6YRN - chains A and E of the 4 polymer chains in the assembly; structure by X-ray diffraction, 2.43 A resolution.

Chain A (and E):
Name: Centriole protein
Source organism: Chlamydomonas reinhardtii
Notes: chain E of this document is another copy of the same molecule, construct and numbering; everything in this record applies to it too
UniProtKB: A9CQL4 (A9CQL4_CHLRE); residues 1-114 here correspond to UniProt positions 277-390 (UniProt number = residue number + 276)
Amino-acid sequence (116 residues; each row starts with the number of its first residue; numbers below 1 keep their minus sign (Gly-1 is residue -1)):
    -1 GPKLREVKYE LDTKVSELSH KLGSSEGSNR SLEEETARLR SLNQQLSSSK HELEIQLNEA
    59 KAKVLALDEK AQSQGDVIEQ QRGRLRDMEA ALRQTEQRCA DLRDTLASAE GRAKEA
Disordered / not traced: -1 to 7 (chain E: -1 to 6, 114)
Differences from the reference sequence: expression tag (-1 to 0)
Reported in the primary citation:
  - self-association interface (contacts with another copy of this molecule): Asn56, Glu67, Gln78, Arg80, Arg82, Asp99, Arg101

Chain A / chain E interface:
Contacting residue pairs (37; chain A residue first):
  Val13(A) with Ser14(E)
  Ser14(A) with Ser17(E)
  Ser17(A) with Ser14(E); His18(E)
  His18(A) with Ser17(E); Leu20(E); Gly21(E); Glu24(E), salt bridge
  Leu20(A) with His18(E)
  Gly21(A) with His18(E); Gly21(E); Ser22(E), hydrogen bond (backbone-side chain)
  Ser22(A) with Gly21(E), hydrogen bond (side chain-backbone); Ser22(E)
  Glu24(A) with His18(E), salt bridge
  Arg28(A) with Ser22(E)
  Ser29(A) with Ser29(E), hydrogen bond
  Glu32(A) with Glu33(E)
  Arg36(A) with Glu33(E), salt bridge
  Arg101(A) with Asp102(E)
  Asp102(A) with Arg101(E); Ala105(E)
  Ala105(A) with Asp102(E); Ala105(E), hydrophobic; Ser106(E)
  Ser106(A) with Ala105(E); Gly109(E); Lys112(E)
  Gly109(A) with Ser106(E); Arg110(E)
  Arg110(A) with Gly109(E); Lys112(E); Glu113(E)
  Lys112(A) with Arg110(E)
  Glu113(A) with Arg110(E); Glu113(E)
  Ala114(A) with Glu113(E), hydrogen bond (backbone-side chain)
Also at the interface, not in a pair above, chain A (24 interface residues in all): Asp10, Gly25, Ala98
Also at the interface, not in a pair above, chain E (22 interface residues in all): Asp10, Val13, Gly25, Arg36, Ala111

In short:
24 residues of chain A and 22 residues of chain E are in contact; the contacts include 4 hydrogen bonds and 3
salt bridges. Polar pairs include His18(A)-Glu24(E), Arg36(A)-Glu33(E) and Gly21(A)-Ser22(E). From the paper:
a self-association interface involving Asn56(A), Glu67(A) and Gln78(A) among others.
Chain A and chain E are both Centriole protein (Chlamydomonas reinhardtii); the structure, Structure of the
Chlamydomonas reinhardtii SAS-6 coiled-coil domain, P2 crystal form, was determined by X-ray diffraction,
deposited together with 6Z26, 6YRL and 6YS4.
